PDB entry 6NK7 | electron microscopy, 4.99 A resolution (low resolution: residue-level contacts below are approximate; hydrogen-bond / salt-bridge calls are withheld) | chains C and N of the 17 polymer chains in the assembly

# Chain C
Protein: E1 glycoprotein
Organism: Chikungunya virus
Notes: EC 3.4.21.90
UniProtKB: Q88628 (Q88628_CHIKV); residues 1-439 here correspond to UniProt positions 810-1248 (UniProt number = residue number + 809)
Amino-acid sequence (439 residues; numbered 1 to 439; the number before each row is that of its first residue):
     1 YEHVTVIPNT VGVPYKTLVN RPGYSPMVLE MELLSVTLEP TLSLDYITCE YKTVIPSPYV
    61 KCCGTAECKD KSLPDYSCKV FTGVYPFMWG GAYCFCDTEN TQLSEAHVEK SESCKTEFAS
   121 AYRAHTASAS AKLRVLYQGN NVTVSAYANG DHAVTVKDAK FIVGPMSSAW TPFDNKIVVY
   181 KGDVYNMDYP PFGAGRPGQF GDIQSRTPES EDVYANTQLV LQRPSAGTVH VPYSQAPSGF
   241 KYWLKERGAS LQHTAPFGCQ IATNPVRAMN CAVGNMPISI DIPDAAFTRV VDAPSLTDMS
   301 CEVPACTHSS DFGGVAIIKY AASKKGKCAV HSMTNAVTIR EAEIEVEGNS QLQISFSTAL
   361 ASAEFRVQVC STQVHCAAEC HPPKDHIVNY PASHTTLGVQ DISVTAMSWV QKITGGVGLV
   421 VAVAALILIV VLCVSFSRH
Disulfide bonds: Cys-49/Cys-114, Cys-62/Cys-94, Cys-63/Cys-96, Cys-306/Cys-380, Cys-328/Cys-370
Covalent attachments: N-acetylglucosamine (NAG) linked to Asn-141

# Chain N
Protein: Matrix remodeling-associated protein 8
Organism: Mus musculus
Notes: fragment: ectodomain
UniProtKB: Q9DBV4 (MXRA8_MOUSE); residues 32-292 here = UniProt positions 32-292
Amino-acid sequence (261 residues; each row starts with the number of its first residue):
    32 SSSLVSESVV SLAAGTQAVL RCQSPRMVWT QDRLHDRQRV VHWDLSGGPG SQRRRLVDMY
    92 SAGEQRVYEP RDRDRLLLSP SAFHDGNFSL LIRAVDRGDE GVYTCNLHHH YCHLDESLAV
   152 RLEVTEDPLL SRAYWDGEKE VLVVAHGAPA LMTCINRAHV WTDRHLEEAQ QVVHWDRQLP
   212 GVSHDRADRL LDLYASGERR AYGPPFLRDR VSVNTNAFAR GDFSLRIDEL ERADEGIYSC
   272 HLHHHYCGLH ERRVFHLQVT E
Disulfide bonds: Cys-53/Cys-271, Cys-136/Cys-185, Cys-143/Cys-278
Covalent attachments: N-acetylglucosamine (NAG) linked to Asn-118
UniProt features mapped onto this chain:
  - motif: Arg-128 to Asp-130 (RGD 1), Arg-251 to Asp-253 (RGD 2)
  - modified residue: Ser-227 (Phosphoserine)
  - glycosylation: Asn-118 (N-linked (GlcNAc...) asparagine)
  - mutagenesis: Asp-130 (D130E: No significant effect on integrin ITGAV:ITGB3 binding), Asp-253 (D253E: Reduced integrin ITGAV:ITGB3 binding)

# Chain C / chain N interface
Pairs across the interface - 11 pairs, chain C then chain N:
  Gly-83(C) / Asn-247(N)
  Gly-83(C) / Arg-251(N)
  Tyr-85(C) / Ala-250(N)
  Phe-87(C) / Leu-65(N)
  Trp-89(C) / His-141(N)
  Asp-97(C) / Arg-251(N)
  Thr-98(C) / Arg-251(N)
  Arg-223(C) / Asn-247(N)
  Ala-226(C) / Thr-61(N)
  Ala-226(C) / Gln-62(N)
  Gly-227(C) / Ala-250(N)
Also at the interface, not in a pair above, chain C (12 interface residues in all): Thr-82, Gly-90, Ser-225
Also at the interface, not in a pair above, chain N (9 interface residues in all): Val-59, Tyr-91

# Summary
The interface between chain C and chain N involves 12 residues on one side and 9 on the other. UniProt lists 2
mutagenesis sites on chain N.
Here chain C is E1 glycoprotein (Chikungunya virus) and chain N is Matrix remodeling-associated protein 8 (Mus
musculus). Entry 6NK7 (Electron Cryo-Microscopy of Chikungunya in Complex with Mouse Mxra8 Receptor) was
determined by electron microscopy (same publication as 6NK3, 6NK5 and 6NK6).
